9B2D - chains A and K of the 7 polymer chains in the assembly; structure by electron microscopy, 2.40 A resolution.

Chain A:
Protein: DNA repair protein RAD51
Organism: Saccharomyces cerevisiae S288C
UniProtKB: P25454 (RAD51_YEAST); residue numbers follow UniProt; this construct covers 1-400
Chain sequence (400 residues; row label = number of the first residue in the row):
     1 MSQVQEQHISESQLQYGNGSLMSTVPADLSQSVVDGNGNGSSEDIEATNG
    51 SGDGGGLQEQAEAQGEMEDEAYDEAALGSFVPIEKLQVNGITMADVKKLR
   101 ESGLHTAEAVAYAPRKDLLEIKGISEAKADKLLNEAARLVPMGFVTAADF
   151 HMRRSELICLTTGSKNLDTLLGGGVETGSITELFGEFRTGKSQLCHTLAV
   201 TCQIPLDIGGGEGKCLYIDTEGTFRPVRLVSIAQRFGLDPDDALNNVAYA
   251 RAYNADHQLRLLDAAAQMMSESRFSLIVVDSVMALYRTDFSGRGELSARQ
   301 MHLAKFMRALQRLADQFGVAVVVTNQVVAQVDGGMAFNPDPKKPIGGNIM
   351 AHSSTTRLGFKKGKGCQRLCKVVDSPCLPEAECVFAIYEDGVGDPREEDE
Not modelled in the structure: 1-78, 332-340, 397-400
Residues lining bound ligands:
  - ADP (adenosine-5'-diphosphate): Glu186, Phe187, Arg188, Thr189, Gly190, Lys191, Ser192, Gln193, Arg228, Arg368, Ile387, Glu389
  - aluminium fluoride (AF3): Lys191, Ser192, Glu221, Thr223, Asp280
Swiss-Prot annotation at these positions:
  - binding site (ATP): Gly185 to Ser192
What the authors report for this chain:
  - binding site for the 24-nt DNA strand (chain K): Arg287, Arg293, Leu296, Ser297, Val331, Asn348
  - conformationally variable residues (helix shift, side-chain flip): Ala147 to Glu156, Ile158, Phe187, Arg188, Ser192, Asp239, Asp241, Asp242, Arg293, Gln326
  - binding site for aluminium fluoride: Ser192
  - binding site for ADP: Lys191
  - binding site for Mg2+: Lys191
  - catalytic residues: Lys191 (citing earlier work)
  - self-association interface (contacts with another copy of this molecule): Pro226 to Gln234, Val247, Ala248, Tyr249
  - contacts within the chain: Arg287-Gln326 (hydrogen bond), Glu221-Gln326 (hydrogen bond), Gln330-Pro341 (hydrogen bond), Glu186-Lys342 (hydrogen bond), Asn325-Ile345 (hydrogen bond), Gln326-Ile345 (hydrogen bond)
  - mutagenesis - K342E: decreased binding to dsDNA (citing earlier work)
  - mutagenesis - H352Y: abolished catalytic activity (citing earlier work)
  - mutagenesis - I345T: increased binding to DNA (citing earlier work)
  - mutagenesis - I345T: unchanged catalytic activity (citing earlier work)

Chain K:
Molecule: 24-nt DNA strand
Sequence (24 nucleotides; row label = number of the first residue in the row):
     1 TTTTTTTTTTTTTTTTTTTTTTTT

Interface between chain A and chain K:
Pairs across the interface (18):
  Arg287(A) - DT6(K)  salt bridge to the phosphate
  Arg293(A) - DT4(K)  hydrogen bond to the base
  Arg293(A) - DT5(K)  base contact
  Leu296(A) - DT3(K)  base contact
  Ser297(A) - DT3(K)  base contact
  Arg299(A) - DT4(K)  phosphate contact
  Arg299(A) - DT5(K)  salt bridge to the phosphate
  Gln300(A) - DT3(K)  phosphate contact
  Gln300(A) - DT4(K)  hydrogen bond to the phosphate
  Val328(A) - DT6(K)  phosphate contact
  Val328(A) - DT7(K)  phosphate contact
  Ala329(A) - DT6(K)  base contact
  Ala329(A) - DT7(K)  hydrogen bond to the phosphate
  Gln330(A) - DT7(K)  base contact
  Ile345(A) - DT5(K)  phosphate contact
  Gly346(A) - DT5(K)  hydrogen bond to the phosphate
  Gly347(A) - DT4(K)  phosphate contact
  Asn348(A) - DT4(K)  hydrogen bond to the phosphate
Also at the interface, not in a pair above, chain A (15 interface residues in all): Val331, Ile349

Summary:
Chain A and chain K form an interface of 15 and 5 residues respectively, with 5 hydrogen bonds and 2 salt
bridges. Among the polar pairs are Arg293(A)-DT4(K), Gln300(A)-DT4(K) and Ala329(A)-DT7(K). From the paper:
the catalytic residue Lys191(A); K342E of chain A reduces binding to dsDNA; 3 substitutions were tested in
all.
Here chain A is DNA repair protein RAD51 (Saccharomyces cerevisiae S288C) and chain K is a 24-nt DNA strand.
Entry 9B2D (Yeast Rad51-ssDNA filament) was determined by electron microscopy.
